6F9S - chains A and B; structure by X-ray diffraction, 3.03 A resolution.

== Chain A ==
Molecule: Probable ATP-dependent RNA helicase DDX6
Source organism: Homo sapiens
Notes: EC 3.6.4.13
UniProtKB: P26196 (DDX6_HUMAN); residues 301-469 here = UniProt positions 301-469
Amino-acid sequence (172 residues; row label = number of the first residue in the row):
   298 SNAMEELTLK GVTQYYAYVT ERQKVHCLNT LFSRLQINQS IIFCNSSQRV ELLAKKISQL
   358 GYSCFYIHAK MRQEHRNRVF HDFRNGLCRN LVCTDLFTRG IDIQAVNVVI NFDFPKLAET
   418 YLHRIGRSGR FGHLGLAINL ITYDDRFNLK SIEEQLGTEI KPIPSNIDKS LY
Unresolved in the structure: 298-302
Differences from the reference sequence: expression tag (298-300)

== Chain B ==
Molecule: Cytokinesis, Apoptosis, RNA-associated
Source organism: Caenorhabditis elegans
UniProtKB: Q9XW17 (Q9XW17_CAEEL); residue numbers follow UniProt; this construct covers 184-268
Amino-acid sequence (90 residues; each row starts with the number of its first residue):
   179 GPLGSLKFES DFDFEKANEK FQEVLVDNLE KLNIEDKAEP EVEEKKDAAF YDKKTSFFDN
   239 ISCESLEKAE GKTGRPDWKK ERETNQETFG
Unresolved in the structure: 179, 209-254
Differences from the reference sequence: expression tag (179-183)
Curated features (UniProtKB/Swiss-Prot):
  - motif: Ala227 to Ser243 (FFD box)

== How chain A and chain B interact ==
Residue-residue contacts - 47 pairs, chain A then chain B:
  Tyr313(A) - Asn196(B)
  Tyr313(A) - Phe199(B)
  Tyr315(A) - Phe190(B)
  Tyr315(A) - Ala195(B)
  Tyr315(A) - Phe199(B)  hydrophobic
  Tyr315(A) - Val202(B)
  Val316(A) - Phe190(B)  hydrophobic
  Glu318(A) - Glu265(B)
  Glu318(A) - Thr266(B)  hydrogen bond
  Arg319(A) - Glu265(B)
  Gln320(A) - Phe190(B)
  Val322(A) - Thr266(B)
  His323(A) - Phe186(B)
  His323(A) - Ser188(B)  hydrogen bond (side chain-backbone)
  His323(A) - Asp189(B)
  His323(A) - Phe190(B)  hydrogen bond (side chain-backbone)
  Cys324(A) - Phe192(B)  hydrophobic
  Asn326(A) - Phe186(B)
  Thr327(A) - Asp189(B)
  Thr327(A) - Phe190(B)  hydrogen bond (side chain-backbone)
  Thr327(A) - Phe192(B)
  Leu328(A) - Phe192(B)  hydrophobic
  Arg331(A) - Asp189(B)  salt bridge
  Gln345(A) - Asn263(B)
  Arg346(A) - Thr262(B)
  Arg346(A) - Asn263(B)  hydrogen bond
  Arg346(A) - Thr266(B)  hydrogen bond
  Arg346(A) - Phe267(B)
  Leu349(A) - Phe267(B)  hydrophobic
  Leu350(A) - Phe267(B)
  Lys353(A) - Leu184(B)
  Lys353(A) - Phe267(B)  hydrogen bond (side chain-backbone)
  Gln356(A) - Gly182(B)
  Gln356(A) - Ser183(B)
  Gln356(A) - Leu184(B)  hydrogen bond (backbone-backbone)
  Leu357(A) - Leu184(B)
  Leu357(A) - Phe186(B)  hydrophobic
  Phe409(A) - Thr266(B)
  Tyr440(A) - Val202(B)  hydrophobic
  Arg443(A) - Phe199(B)
  Arg443(A) - Asn206(B)
  Phe444(A) - Asn206(B)
  Leu446(A) - Phe199(B)  hydrophobic
  Pro459(A) - Asn196(B)
  Ile460(A) - Phe192(B)  hydrophobic
  Ile460(A) - Asn196(B)  hydrogen bond (backbone-side chain)
  Ser462(A) - Glu193(B)  hydrogen bond
Other interface residues (no listed pair), chain A (31 interface residues in all): Ala314, Lys321, Asp441
Other interface residues (no listed pair), chain B (21 interface residues in all): Lys198, Lys258
The authors on this interface:
  - interface residues, chain A: Ala314(A), Tyr315(A), Val316(A), Glu318(A), Arg319(A), Val322(A), Cys324(A), Leu328(A), Arg346(A), Leu349(A), Leu350(A), Leu446(A), Ile460(A)

== Overview ==
31 residues of chain A and 21 residues of chain B are in contact, with 10 hydrogen bonds and 1 salt bridge.
Polar contacts include Arg331(A)-Asp189(B), Glu318(A)-Thr266(B) and His323(A)-Ser188(B). The paper reports
interface residues Ala314(A), Tyr315(A) and Val316(A) among others.
Here chain A is Probable ATP-dependent RNA helicase DDX6 (Homo sapiens) and chain B is Cytokinesis, Apoptosis,
RNA-associated (Caenorhabditis elegans). Entry 6F9S (Crystal structure of the C-terminal RecA domain of DDX6
in complex with a conserved peptide from ...) was determined by X-ray diffraction.
